Entry 7QL6 (electron microscopy, 3.23 A resolution); this record covers chains B and C of the 5 polymer chains in the assembly.

Chain B:
Name: Acetylcholine receptor subunit beta
Source organism: Tetronarce californica
Reference sequence: P02712 (ACHB_TETCF); residues 1-469 here correspond to UniProt positions 25-493 (UniProt number = residue number + 24)
Sequence (469 residues; each row starts with the number of its first residue):
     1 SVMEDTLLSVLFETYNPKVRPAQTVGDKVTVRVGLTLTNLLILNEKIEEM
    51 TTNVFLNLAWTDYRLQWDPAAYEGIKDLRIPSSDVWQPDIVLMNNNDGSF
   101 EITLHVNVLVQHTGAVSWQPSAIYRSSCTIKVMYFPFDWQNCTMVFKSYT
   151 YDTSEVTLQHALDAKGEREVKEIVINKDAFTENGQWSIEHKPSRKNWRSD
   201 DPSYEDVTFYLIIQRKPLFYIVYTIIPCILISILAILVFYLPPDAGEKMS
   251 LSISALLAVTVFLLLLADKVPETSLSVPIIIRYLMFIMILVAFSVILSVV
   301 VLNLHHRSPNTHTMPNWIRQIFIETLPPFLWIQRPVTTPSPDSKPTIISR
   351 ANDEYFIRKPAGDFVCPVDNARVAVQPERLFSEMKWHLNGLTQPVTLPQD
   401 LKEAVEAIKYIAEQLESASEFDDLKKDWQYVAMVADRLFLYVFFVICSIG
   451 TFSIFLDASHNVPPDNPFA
Unresolved in the structure: 337-399
Disulfide bonds: Cys-128/Cys-142
Glycans and other covalent adducts: N-acetylglucosamine (NAG) linked to Asn-141
Swiss-Prot annotation at these positions:
  - modified residue: Tyr-355 (Phosphotyrosine)
  - glycosylation: Asn-141 (N-linked (GlcNAc...) asparagine)
What the authors report for this chain:
  - post-translational modification sites: Asn-141

Chain C:
Name: Acetylcholine receptor subunit delta
Source organism: Tetronarce californica
Reference sequence: P02718 (ACHD_TETCF); residues 1-501 here correspond to UniProt positions 22-522 (UniProt number = residue number + 21)
Sequence (501 residues; numbered 1 to 501; the number before each row is that of its first residue):
     1 VNEEERLINDLLIVNKYNKHVRPVKHNNEVVNIALSLTLSNLISLKETDE
    51 TLTSNVWMDHAWYDHRLTWNASEYSDISILRLPPELVWIPDIVLQNNNDG
   101 QYHVAYFCNVLVRPNGYVTWLPPAIFRSSCPINVLYFPFDWQNCSLKFTA
   151 LNYDANEITMDLMTDTIDGKDYPIEWIIIDPEAFTENGEWEIIHKPAKKN
   201 IYPDKFPNGTNYQDVTFYLIIRRKPLFYVINFITPCVLISFLASLAFYLP
   251 AESGEKMSTAISVLLAQAVFLLLTSQRLPETALAVPLIGKYLMFIMSLVT
   301 GVIVNCGIVLNFHFRTPSTHVLSTRVKQIFLEKLPRILHMSRADESEQPD
   351 WQNDLKLRRSSSVGYISKAQEYFNIKSRSELMFEKQSERHGLVPRVTPRI
   401 GFGNNNENIAASDQLHDEIKSGIDSTNYIVKQIKEKNAYDEEVGNWNLVG
   451 QTIDRLSMFIITPVMVLGTIFIFVMGNFNHPPAKPFEGDPFDYSSDHPRC
   501 A
Unresolved in the structure: 342-414, 501
Disulfide bonds: Cys-130/Cys-144
Glycans and other covalent adducts: N-acetylglucosamine (NAG) linked to Asn-70, Asn-143, Asn-208
Ligand contacts: carbamyl-choline (CCE; 2-[(aminocarbonyl)oxy]-N,N,N-trimethylethanaminium): Trp-57, Leu-111, Leu-121
Swiss-Prot annotation at these positions:
  - modified residue: Tyr-372 (Phosphotyrosine)
  - glycosylation (N-linked (GlcNAc...) asparagine): Asn-70, Asn-143, Asn-208
What the authors report for this chain:
  - post-translational modification sites: Asn-70, Asn-143, Asn-208

How chain B and chain C interact:
Residue-residue contacts - 89 pairs, chain B then chain C:
  Val-2(B) / Val-24(C)
  Val-2(B) / Lys-25(C)
  Glu-4(B) / Asn-27(C)
  Asp-5(B) / Asn-18(C)  hydrogen bond
  Asn-39(B) / Ser-129(C)
  Leu-41(B) / Asn-98(C)
  Asn-53(B) / Gln-95(C)  hydrogen bond (side chain-backbone)
  Asn-53(B) / Tyr-102(C)  hydrogen bond
  Phe-55(B) / Gln-95(C)
  Phe-55(B) / Leu-151(C)  hydrophobic
  Ile-75(B) / Asn-27(C)
  Arg-79(B) / Asn-152(C)
  Arg-79(B) / Tyr-153(C)
  Arg-79(B) / Asp-154(C)  salt bridge
  Arg-79(B) / Glu-157(C)
  Pro-81(B) / His-20(C)
  Thr-103(B) / Gly-100(C)
  Thr-103(B) / Tyr-102(C)
  Leu-104(B) / His-103(C)
  Leu-104(B) / Leu-151(C)  hydrophobic
  Val-106(B) / Leu-151(C)
  Val-106(B) / Asn-152(C)
  Asn-107(B) / Asn-152(C)
  Ser-121(B) / Tyr-102(C)  hydrogen bond
  Ala-122(B) / Tyr-102(C)
  Ile-123(B) / Asn-97(C)
  Ile-123(B) / Tyr-102(C)
  Asn-176(B) / Lys-205(C)  hydrogen bond
  Asp-178(B) / Tyr-202(C)
  Asp-178(B) / Asp-204(C)
  Asp-178(B) / Lys-205(C)  salt bridge
  Gly-184(B) / Ala-282(C)  hydrogen bond (backbone-backbone)
  Gln-185(B) / Glu-280(C)  hydrogen bond
  Lys-216(B) / Ala-282(C)
  Leu-218(B) / Ala-282(C)  hydrophobic
  Phe-219(B) / Ser-275(C)
  Phe-219(B) / Leu-278(C)  hydrophobic
  Phe-219(B) / Glu-280(C)
  Phe-219(B) / Thr-281(C)
  Tyr-220(B) / Glu-280(C)  hydrogen bond
  Val-222(B) / Met-293(C)
  Tyr-223(B) / Leu-271(C)  hydrophobic
  Tyr-223(B) / Ser-275(C)
  Tyr-223(B) / Leu-278(C)
  Tyr-223(B) / Pro-286(C)
  Ile-226(B) / Met-293(C)  hydrophobic
  Leu-230(B) / Thr-300(C)
  Leu-234(B) / Leu-264(C)  hydrophobic
  Leu-234(B) / Thr-300(C)
  Leu-237(B) / Ile-303(C)
  Leu-237(B) / Val-304(C)  hydrophobic
  Tyr-240(B) / Ile-308(C)  hydrophobic
  Tyr-240(B) / Asn-311(C)  hydrogen bond
  Leu-241(B) / Met-257(C)  hydrophobic
  Leu-241(B) / Gly-307(C)
  Leu-241(B) / Leu-310(C)  hydrophobic
  Pro-242(B) / Leu-310(C)
  Pro-242(B) / Asn-311(C)
  Asp-244(B) / Phe-314(C)
  Ala-245(B) / Leu-310(C)  hydrophobic
  Ala-245(B) / Phe-314(C)  hydrophobic
  Glu-247(B) / Gly-254(C)
  Glu-247(B) / Glu-255(C)
  Glu-247(B) / Lys-256(C)  hydrogen bond (side chain-backbone)
  Glu-247(B) / Met-257(C)  hydrogen bond (side chain-backbone)
  Glu-247(B) / Ser-258(C)  hydrogen bond (side chain-backbone)
  Glu-247(B) / Leu-310(C)
  Ser-250(B) / Ser-258(C)  hydrogen bond
  Ser-250(B) / Ile-261(C)
  Leu-251(B) / Ile-261(C)  hydrophobic
  Ser-254(B) / Ile-261(C)
  Phe-262(B) / Leu-272(C)  hydrophobic
  Leu-265(B) / Leu-272(C)  hydrophobic
  Lys-269(B) / Glu-280(C)  salt bridge
  Arg-334(B) / Ser-318(C)
  Pro-335(B) / Pro-317(C)
  Pro-335(B) / Ser-318(C)
  Pro-335(B) / Thr-319(C)
  Pro-335(B) / Val-321(C)  hydrophobic
  Val-405(B) / Glu-418(C)
  Ile-408(B) / Gly-422(C)
  Ile-408(B) / Ser-425(C)
  Ile-408(B) / Thr-426(C)
  Ile-408(B) / Ile-429(C)  hydrophobic
  Lys-409(B) / Ser-425(C)
  Ile-411(B) / Ile-429(C)  hydrophobic
  Ala-412(B) / Ser-425(C)
  Ser-419(B) / Gln-432(C)  hydrogen bond
  Met-433(B) / His-320(C)
Other interface residues (no listed pair), chain B (62 interface residues in all): Thr-38, Lys-177, Ala-179, Pro-227, Gly-246, Gln-333, Leu-415, Glu-416, Lys-426, Tyr-430
Other interface residues (no listed pair), chain C (73 interface residues in all): Val-21, Arg-22, His-26, Val-93, Asp-99, Lys-147, Thr-210, Asn-211, Ala-268, Pro-279, Leu-283, Val-285, Gly-289, Met-296, Ser-297, Arg-315, Ser-421, Tyr-439

In short:
The interface between chain B and chain C involves 62 residues on one side and 73 on the other, with 14
hydrogen bonds and 3 salt bridges. Polar pairs include Arg-79(B)/Asp-154(C), Asp-178(B)/Lys-205(C) and
Lys-269(B)/Glu-280(C). Chain C binds carbamyl-choline. Covalently linked N-acetylglucosamine: at Asn-141(B).
The paper reports modification sites Asn-141(B) and Asn-70(C) among others.
Here chain B is Acetylcholine receptor subunit beta and chain C is Acetylcholine receptor subunit delta, both
from Tetronarce californica. Entry 7QL6 (Torpedo muscle-type nicotinic acetylcholine receptor -
carbamylcholine-bound conformation) was determined by electron microscopy (same publication as 7QKO and 7QL5).
